4NPE - chain A; structure by X-ray diffraction, 1.42 A resolution.

== Chain A ==
Molecule: Immunoglobulin G-binding protein A
Organism: Staphylococcus aureus
UniProtKB: P38507 (SPA_STAAU); residues 1-58 here correspond to UniProt positions 270-327 (UniProt number = residue number + 269)
Chain sequence (58 residues; numbered 1 to 58; the number before each row is that of its first residue):
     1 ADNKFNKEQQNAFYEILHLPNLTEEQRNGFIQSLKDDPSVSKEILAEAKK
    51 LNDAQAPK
Bound ions: Zn2+: Lys58 (together with thiocyanate ion)
Reported in the primary citation:
  - conformationally variable residues (side-chain flip): Phe5

== Overview ==
The paper reports conformational variability at Phe5.
Chain A is Immunoglobulin G-binding protein A (Staphylococcus aureus); the structure, High-resolution
structure of C domain of staphylococcal protein A at room temperature, was determined by X-ray diffraction,
deposited together with 4NPD and 4NPF.
